8URJ - chains C and E of the 7 polymer chains in the assembly; structure by electron microscopy, 4.25 A resolution (low resolution: residue-level contacts below are approximate; hydrogen-bond / salt-bridge calls are withheld).

# Chain C
Molecule: Exportin-1
From: Homo sapiens
UniProtKB: O14980 (XPO1_HUMAN); residues 1-1056 here = UniProt positions 1-1056
Chain sequence (1062 residues; numbered -5 to 1056; the number before each row is that of its first residue; numbers below 1 keep their minus sign (Gly-5 is residue -5)):
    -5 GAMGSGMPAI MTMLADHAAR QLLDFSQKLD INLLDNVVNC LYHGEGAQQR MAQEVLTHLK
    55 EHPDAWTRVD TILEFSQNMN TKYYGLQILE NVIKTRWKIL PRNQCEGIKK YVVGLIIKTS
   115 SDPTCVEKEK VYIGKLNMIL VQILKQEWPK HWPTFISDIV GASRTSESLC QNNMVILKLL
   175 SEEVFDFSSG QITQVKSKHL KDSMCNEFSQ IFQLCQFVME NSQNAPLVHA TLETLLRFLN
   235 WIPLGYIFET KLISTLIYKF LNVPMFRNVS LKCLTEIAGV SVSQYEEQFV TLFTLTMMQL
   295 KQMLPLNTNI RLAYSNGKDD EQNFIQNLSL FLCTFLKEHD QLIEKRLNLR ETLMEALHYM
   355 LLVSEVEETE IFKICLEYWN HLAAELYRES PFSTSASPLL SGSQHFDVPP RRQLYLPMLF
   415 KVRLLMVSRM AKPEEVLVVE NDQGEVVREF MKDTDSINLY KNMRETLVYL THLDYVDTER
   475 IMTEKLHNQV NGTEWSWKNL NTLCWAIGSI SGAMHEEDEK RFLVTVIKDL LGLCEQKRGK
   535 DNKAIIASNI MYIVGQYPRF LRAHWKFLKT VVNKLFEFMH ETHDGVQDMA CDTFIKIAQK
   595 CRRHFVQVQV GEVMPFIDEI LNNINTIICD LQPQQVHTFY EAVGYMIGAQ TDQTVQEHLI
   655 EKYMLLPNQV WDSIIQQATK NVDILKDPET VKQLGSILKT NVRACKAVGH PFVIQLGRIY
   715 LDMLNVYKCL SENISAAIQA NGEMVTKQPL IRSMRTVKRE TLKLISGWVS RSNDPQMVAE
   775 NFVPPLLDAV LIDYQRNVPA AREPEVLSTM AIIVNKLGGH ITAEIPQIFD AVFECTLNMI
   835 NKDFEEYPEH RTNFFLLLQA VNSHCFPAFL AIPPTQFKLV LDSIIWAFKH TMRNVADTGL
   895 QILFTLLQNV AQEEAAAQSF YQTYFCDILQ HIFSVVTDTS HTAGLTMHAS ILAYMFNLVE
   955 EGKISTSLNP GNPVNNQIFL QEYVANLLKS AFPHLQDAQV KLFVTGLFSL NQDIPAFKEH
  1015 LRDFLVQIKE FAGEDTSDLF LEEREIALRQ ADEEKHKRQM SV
Unresolved in the structure: -5 to 6
Construct notes: expression tag (-5 to 0)
Swiss-Prot annotation at these positions:
  - region: Pro411 to Phe414 (Necessary for HTLV-1 Rex multimerization), Val800 to Pro820 (Interaction with HIV-1 Rev)
  - modified residue: Ser391 (Phosphoserine), Lys446 (N6-acetyllysine), Thr448 (Phosphothreonine), Ser450 (Phosphoserine), Tyr454 (Phosphotyrosine), Lys693 (N6-acetyllysine), Ser1031 (Phosphoserine)
  - mutagenesis: Ser191 (S191A: Does not abolish Rex-mediated mRNA export), Val284 (V284E: Does not abolish Rex-mediated mRNA export), Asp334 (D334G: Does not abolish Rex-mediated mRNA export), Ile337 (I337L: Does not abolish Rex-mediated mRNA export), Thr346 (T346A: Does not abolish Rex-mediated mRNA export), Val402 (V402I: Does not abolish Rex-mediated mRNA export), Pro411 (P411T: Strongly abolishes interaction with Rex and RANBP3, abolishes Rex-mediated mRNA export. Does not abolish interaction with RANBP3; when associated with S-414. Abolishes Rex multimerization ...), Met412 (M412V: Does not abolish interaction with Rex and RANBP3, and Rex-mediated mRNA export), Phe414 (F414S: Strongly abolishes interaction with Rex and RANBP3, abolishes Rex-mediated mRNA export. Does not abolish interaction with RANBP3; when associated with T-411. Abolishes Rex multimerization ...), Glu428 to Asp447 (Abolishes Ran binding activity in absence of cargo and abolishes partially Ran binding activity in presence of cargo), Val430 to Lys446 (Partially restores Ran binding activity in presence of cargo), Val430 to Val433 (Abolishes Ran binding activity both in absence or presence of cargo), 13 further mutagenesis entries in UniProt

# Chain E
Molecule: Rev HIV-1
From: Human immunodeficiency virus 1
Chain sequence (92 residues; numbered -1 to 90; the number before each row is that of its first residue; numbers below 1 keep their minus sign (Gly-1 is residue -1)):
    -1 GAMAGRSGDS DEDLLKAVRL IKFLYQSNPP PNPEGTRQAR RNRRRRWRER QRQIHSISER
    59 ILSTYLGRSA EPVPLQTVDE MTKKFGTLTI DC
Unresolved in the structure: -1 to 10

# Interface between chain C and chain E
Residue-residue contacts - 42 pairs, chain C then chain E:
  Glu383(C) - Pro31(E)
  Ser384(C) - Pro31(E)
  Phe386(C) - Pro28(E)
  Phe386(C) - Pro29(E)
  Phe386(C) - Pro31(E)
  Phe386(C) - Trp45(E)
  Leu393(C) - Lys20(E)
  Leu393(C) - Tyr23(E)
  Leu393(C) - Gln24(E)
  Leu394(C) - Tyr23(E)
  Leu394(C) - Gln49(E)
  Ser395(C) - Tyr23(E)
  Ser395(C) - Gln24(E)
  Ser395(C) - Pro27(E)
  Ser395(C) - Pro28(E)
  Gln398(C) - Pro27(E)
  Gln398(C) - Pro28(E)
  His509(C) - Trp45(E)
  Glu510(C) - Arg46(E)
  Glu511(C) - His53(E)
  Val518(C) - Gln74(E)
  Ile521(C) - Glu78(E)
  Lys522(C) - Lys81(E)
  Leu525(C) - Glu78(E)
  Leu525(C) - Lys81(E)
  Leu525(C) - Lys82(E)
  Cys528(C) - Thr85(E)
  Glu529(C) - Gly84(E)
  Arg532(C) - Asp89(E)
  Gly533(C) - Cys90(E)
  Lys534(C) - Cys90(E)
  Ile544(C) - Lys82(E)
  Met545(C) - Lys82(E)
  Arg553(C) - Arg46(E)
  Lys560(C) - Met79(E)
  Phe561(C) - Glu78(E)
  Phe561(C) - Met79(E)
  Thr564(C) - Met79(E)
  Thr564(C) - Lys82(E)
  Thr564(C) - Phe83(E)
  Lys568(C) - Thr85(E)
  Glu571(C) - Phe83(E)
Other interface residues (no listed pair), chain C (33 interface residues in all): Pro385, Ser389, Lys537, His558, Val565, Asn567
Other interface residues (no listed pair), chain E (25 interface residues in all): Asn26, Arg42, Thr75, Thr87

# In short
33 residues of chain C face 25 of chain E across their interface. From UniProt: 26 mutagenesis sites on chain
C.
Here chain C is Exportin-1 (Homo sapiens) and chain E is Rev HIV-1 (Human immunodeficiency virus 1). Entry
8URJ (Cryo-EM structure of the HIV-1 nuclear export complex) was determined by electron microscopy.
